PDB entry 6Z7T | X-ray diffraction, 1.88 A resolution | chain A

# Chain A
Name: Myosin-2 heavy chain
From: Dictyostelium discoideum
UniProtKB: P08799 (MYS2_DICDI); residues 2-761 here = UniProt positions 2-761
Amino-acid sequence (788 residues; each row starts with the number of its first residue; numbers below 1 keep their minus sign (Met-10 is residue -10)):
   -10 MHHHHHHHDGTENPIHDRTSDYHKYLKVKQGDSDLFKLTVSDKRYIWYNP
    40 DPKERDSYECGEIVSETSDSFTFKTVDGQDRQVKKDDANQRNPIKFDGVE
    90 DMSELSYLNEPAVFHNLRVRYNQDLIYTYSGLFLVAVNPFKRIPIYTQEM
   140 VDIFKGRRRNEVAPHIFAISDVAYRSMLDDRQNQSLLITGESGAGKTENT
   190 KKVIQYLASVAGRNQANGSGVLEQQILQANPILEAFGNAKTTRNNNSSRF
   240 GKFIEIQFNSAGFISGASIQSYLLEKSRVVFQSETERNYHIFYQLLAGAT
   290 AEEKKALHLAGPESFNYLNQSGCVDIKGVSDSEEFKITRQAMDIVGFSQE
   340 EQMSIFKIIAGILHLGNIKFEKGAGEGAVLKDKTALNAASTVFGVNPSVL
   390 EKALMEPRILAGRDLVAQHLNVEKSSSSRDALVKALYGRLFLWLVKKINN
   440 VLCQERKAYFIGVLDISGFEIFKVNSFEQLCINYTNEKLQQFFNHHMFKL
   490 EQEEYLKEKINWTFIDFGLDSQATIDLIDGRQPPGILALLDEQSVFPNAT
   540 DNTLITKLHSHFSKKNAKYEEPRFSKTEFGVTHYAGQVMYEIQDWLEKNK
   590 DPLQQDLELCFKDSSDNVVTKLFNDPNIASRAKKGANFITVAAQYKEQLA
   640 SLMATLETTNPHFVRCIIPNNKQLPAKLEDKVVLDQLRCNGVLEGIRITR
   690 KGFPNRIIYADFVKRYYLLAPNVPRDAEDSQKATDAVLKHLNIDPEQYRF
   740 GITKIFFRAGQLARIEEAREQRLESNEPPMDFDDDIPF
Disordered / not traced: -10 to 27, 203-207, 616-626, 770-777
Sequence notes: initiating methionine (-10); expression tag (-9 to 1, 762-777)
Bound ions: Mg2+: Ala125, Ala183
What the authors report for this chain:
  - contacts within the chain: Arg232-Asp674 (hydrogen bond), Arg232-Ile460 (backbone contact), Arg238-Glu459 (salt bridge)
  - allosteric site: Arg232 (proposed by the authors, not directly observed)

# In short
Ala125 and Ala183 coordinate Mg2+. The paper reports an allosteric site at Arg232; contacts within the chain
involving Arg232, Asp674 and Ile460 among others.
Chain A is Myosin-2 heavy chain (Dictyostelium discoideum); the structure, Nucleotide-free Myosin-II motor
domain, was determined by X-ray diffraction (same publication as 6Z7U).
